PDB entry 9OGU | electron microscopy, 3.20 A resolution | chains A and H of the 18 polymer chains in the assembly

Chain A:
Name: HIV-1 Envelope Glycoprotein BG505 SOSIP.664 gp120
Source organism: Human immunodeficiency virus 1
UniProt: Q2N0S6 (Q2N0S6_9HIV1); the construct lacks a stretch of the UniProt sequence and is renumbered around it, so the offset changes along the chain: 31-138 = UniProt 30-137; 147-184 = UniProt 138-175; 189-309 = UniProt 188-308; 312-323 = UniProt 309-320; 2 more segments
Amino-acid sequence (516 residues; each row starts with the number of its first residue; note: 15 numbers in that range are skipped by the numbering (no residue carries them; nothing is unmodelled there); a row labelled like 184A-184L holds insertion residues (184A, then the next letters in order); numbers below 1 keep their minus sign (Met-4 is residue -4)):
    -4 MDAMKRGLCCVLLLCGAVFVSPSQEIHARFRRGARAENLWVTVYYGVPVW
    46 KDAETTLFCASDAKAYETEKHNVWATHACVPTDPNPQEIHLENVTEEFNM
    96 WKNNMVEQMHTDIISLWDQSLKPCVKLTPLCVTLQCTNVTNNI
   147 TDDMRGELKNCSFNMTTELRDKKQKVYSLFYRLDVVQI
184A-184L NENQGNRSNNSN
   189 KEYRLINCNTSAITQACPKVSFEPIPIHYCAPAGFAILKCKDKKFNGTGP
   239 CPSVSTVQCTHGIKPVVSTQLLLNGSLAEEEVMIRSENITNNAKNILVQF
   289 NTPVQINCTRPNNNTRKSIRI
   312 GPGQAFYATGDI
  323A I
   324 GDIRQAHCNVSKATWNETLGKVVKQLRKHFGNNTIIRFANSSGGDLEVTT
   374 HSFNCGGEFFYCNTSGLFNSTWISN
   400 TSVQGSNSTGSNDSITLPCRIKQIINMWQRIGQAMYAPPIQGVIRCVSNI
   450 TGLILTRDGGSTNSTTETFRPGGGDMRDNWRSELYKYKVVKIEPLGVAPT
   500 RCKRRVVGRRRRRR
Not modelled in the structure: -4 to 32, 58-65, 147-149, 184A-184L, 400-410, 504-513
Differences from the reference sequence: expression tag (-4 to 30, 509-513); engineered mutation Asn332 (Thr330 in Q2N0S6), Cys501 (Ala498 in Q2N0S6)
Disulfides: Cys54-Cys74, Cys119-Cys205, Cys126-Cys196, Cys131-Cys157, Cys218-Cys247, Cys228-Cys239, Cys296-Cys331, Cys378-Cys445, Cys385-Cys418
Glycans and other covalent adducts: N-acetylglucosamine (NAG) linked to Asn88, Asn133, Asn156, Asn160, Asn197, Asn234, Asn262, Asn295, Asn301, Asn339, Asn363, Asn386, Asn392, Asn448; glycan linked to Asn137, Asn276, Asn332

Chain H:
Name: 3BNC117 Fab heavy chain
Source organism: Homo sapiens
Notes: antibody fragment or engineered binder
Amino-acid sequence (226 residues; numbered 1 to 226; the number before each row is that of its first residue):
     1 QVQLLQSGAAVTKPGASVRVSCEASGYNIRDYFIHWWRQAPGQGLQWVGW
    51 INPKTGQPNNPRQFQGRVSLTRHASWDFDTYSFYMDLKALRSDDTAVYFC
   101 ARQRSDYWDFDVWGSGTQVTVSSASTKGPSVFPLAPSSKSTSGGTAALGC
   151 LVKDYFPEPVTVSWNSGALTSGVHTFPAVLQSSGLYSLSSVVTVPSSSLG
   201 TQTYICNVNHKPSNTKVDKKVEPKSC
Not modelled in the structure: 122-226
Disulfides: Cys22-Cys100

How chain A and chain H interact:
Pairs across the interface (41; chain A residue first):
  Asn279(A) with Trp108(H), hydrogen bond
  Asn280(A) with Trp47(H); Trp50(H); Asn59(H); Trp108(H)
  Ala281(A) with Phe33(H); Trp50(H); Gln103(H)
  Lys282(A) with Asp106(H), salt bridge
  Arg360(A) with Arg62(H)
  Ser365(A) with Gln57(H); Pro58(H), hydrogen bond (side chain-backbone)
  Gly366(A) with Gln57(H); Pro58(H)
  Gly367(A) with Thr55(H); Gly56(H); Pro58(H)
  Asp368(A) with Thr55(H), hydrogen bond (backbone-backbone); Arg72(H), salt bridge
  Val371(A) with Thr55(H); Gln57(H)
  Gln428(A) with Arg30(H), hydrogen bond (backbone-side chain); Lys54(H); Thr55(H)
  Ile430(A) with Phe78(H), hydrophobic
  Thr455(A) with Gln57(H)
  Arg456(A) with Asn59(H), hydrogen bond (backbone-side chain)
  Asp457(A) with Asn59(H); Asn60(H); Pro61(H); Arg62(H), salt bridge; Gln65(H)
  Gly458(A) with Trp47(H); Asn59(H)
  Gly459(A) with Trp47(H); Pro61(H)
  Thr467(A) with Arg62(H), hydrogen bond
  Arg469(A) with Arg62(H); Gln65(H), hydrogen bond
  Gly472(A) with Gln57(H)
  Gly473(A) with Thr55(H)
Also at the interface, not in a pair above, chain A (25 interface residues in all): Asn197, Glu275, Pro470, Gly471
Also at the interface, not in a pair above, chain H (20 interface residues in all): Trp76

In short:
The interface between chain A and chain H involves 25 residues on one side and 20 on the other, with 7
hydrogen bonds and 3 salt bridges. Among the polar pairs are Lys282(A)-Asp106(H), Asp368(A)-Arg72(H) and
Asp457(A)-Arg62(H).
Chain A is HIV-1 Envelope Glycoprotein BG505 SOSIP.664 gp120 (Human immunodeficiency virus 1) and chain H is
3BNC117 Fab heavy chain (Homo sapiens); the structure, HIV-1 Env BG505 SOSIP.664-dPG-His in complex with
PGT122 and 3BNC117 Fabs, was determined by electron microscopy together with 9OGT from the same study.
